PDB entry 8RM9 | electron microscopy, 4.06 A resolution (low resolution: residue-level contacts below are approximate; hydrogen-bond / salt-bridge calls are withheld) | chains n and r of the 15 polymer chains in the assembly

[Chain n (and r)]
Molecule: Islet amyloid polypeptide
Notes: chain r of this document is another copy of the same molecule, construct and numbering; everything in this record applies to it too
UniProt: P10997 (IAPP_HUMAN); residues 1-37 here correspond to UniProt positions 34-70 (UniProt number = residue number + 33)
Sequence (38 residues; row label = number of the first residue in the row):
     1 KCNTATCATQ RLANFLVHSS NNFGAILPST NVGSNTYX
Not modelled in the structure: 1
Construct notes: engineered mutation Pro28 (Ser61 in P10997); amidation (38)
Modified residues: NH2 (amino group) at position 38
Disulfides: Cys2-Cys7
Reported in the primary citation:
  - contacts within the chain: Phe15-Leu27

[How chain n and chain r interact]
Contacting residue pairs (81; chain n residue first):
  Cys2(n) with Cys2(r); Asn3(r)
  Asn3(n) with Cys2(r); Asn3(r); Thr4(r)
  Ala5(n) with Thr4(r); Ala5(r); Thr6(r)
  Thr6(n) with Thr6(r); Cys7(r); Asn31(r)
  Cys7(n) with Cys7(r)
  Ala8(n) with Cys7(r); Ala8(r); Thr9(r)
  Thr9(n) with Thr9(r)
  Gln10(n) with Thr9(r); Gln10(r); Arg11(r); Leu27(r); Ser29(r)
  Arg11(n) with Arg11(r)
  Leu12(n) with Arg11(r); Leu12(r); Ala13(r); Phe15(r); Leu27(r)
  Ala13(n) with Ala13(r); Asn14(r)
  Asn14(n) with Ala13(r); Asn14(r)
  Phe15(n) with Asn14(r); Phe15(r); Leu16(r)
  Leu16(n) with Leu16(r)
  Val17(n) with Leu16(r); His18(r); Ser19(r)
  His18(n) with His18(r); Ser20(r)
  Ser19(n) with Ser19(r); Ser20(r)
  Ser20(n) with Ser20(r)
  Asn21(n) with Ser20(r); Asn21(r)
  Asn22(n) with Asn21(r); Asn22(r); Phe23(r)
  Phe23(n) with Phe23(r)
  Gly24(n) with Asn22(r); Phe23(r)
  Ala25(n) with Ala25(r); Pro28(r)
  Ile26(n) with Asn22(r); Ala25(r); Ile26(r); Leu27(r); Pro28(r)
  Leu27(n) with Leu27(r)
  Pro28(n) with Pro28(r)
  Ser29(n) with Pro28(r); Ser29(r); Thr30(r)
  Thr30(n) with Thr30(r)
  Asn31(n) with Thr30(r); Asn31(r)
  Val32(n) with Asn31(r)
  Gly33(n) with Asn31(r); Val32(r); Gly33(r)
  Ser34(n) with Gly33(r); Ser34(r); Asn35(r)
  Asn35(n) with Asn35(r)
  Thr36(n) with Asn35(r); Thr36(r)
  Tyr37(n) with Phe23(r); Gly24(r); Asn35(r); Tyr37(r)
  NH2_38(n) with Tyr37(r)
Also at the interface, not in a pair above, chain n (37 interface residues in all): Thr4
Also at the interface, not in a pair above, chain r (36 interface residues in all): Val17

[In short]
37 residues of chain n and 36 residues of chain r are in contact. The paper reports contacts within the chain
involving Phe15(n) and Leu27(n).
Both chains are Islet amyloid polypeptide. Entry 8RM9 (Cryo-EM structure of human islet amyloid polypeptide
(hIAPP) mutant S28P, polymorph 2) was determined by electron microscopy, deposited together with 8QVP, 8RM8,
8QJ1 and 8QVQ.
